4BZK - chains C and F of the 4 polymer chains in the assembly; structure by electron microscopy, 40.00 A resolution (very low resolution: no residue pairs are listed; an interface is given only as per-side residue counts).

== Chain C ==
Protein: Protein transport protein SEC31
Source organism: Saccharomyces cerevisiae
UniProtKB: P38968 (SEC31_YEAST); residue numbers follow UniProt; this construct covers 1-1273
Amino-acid sequence (1273 residues; each row starts with the number of its first residue):
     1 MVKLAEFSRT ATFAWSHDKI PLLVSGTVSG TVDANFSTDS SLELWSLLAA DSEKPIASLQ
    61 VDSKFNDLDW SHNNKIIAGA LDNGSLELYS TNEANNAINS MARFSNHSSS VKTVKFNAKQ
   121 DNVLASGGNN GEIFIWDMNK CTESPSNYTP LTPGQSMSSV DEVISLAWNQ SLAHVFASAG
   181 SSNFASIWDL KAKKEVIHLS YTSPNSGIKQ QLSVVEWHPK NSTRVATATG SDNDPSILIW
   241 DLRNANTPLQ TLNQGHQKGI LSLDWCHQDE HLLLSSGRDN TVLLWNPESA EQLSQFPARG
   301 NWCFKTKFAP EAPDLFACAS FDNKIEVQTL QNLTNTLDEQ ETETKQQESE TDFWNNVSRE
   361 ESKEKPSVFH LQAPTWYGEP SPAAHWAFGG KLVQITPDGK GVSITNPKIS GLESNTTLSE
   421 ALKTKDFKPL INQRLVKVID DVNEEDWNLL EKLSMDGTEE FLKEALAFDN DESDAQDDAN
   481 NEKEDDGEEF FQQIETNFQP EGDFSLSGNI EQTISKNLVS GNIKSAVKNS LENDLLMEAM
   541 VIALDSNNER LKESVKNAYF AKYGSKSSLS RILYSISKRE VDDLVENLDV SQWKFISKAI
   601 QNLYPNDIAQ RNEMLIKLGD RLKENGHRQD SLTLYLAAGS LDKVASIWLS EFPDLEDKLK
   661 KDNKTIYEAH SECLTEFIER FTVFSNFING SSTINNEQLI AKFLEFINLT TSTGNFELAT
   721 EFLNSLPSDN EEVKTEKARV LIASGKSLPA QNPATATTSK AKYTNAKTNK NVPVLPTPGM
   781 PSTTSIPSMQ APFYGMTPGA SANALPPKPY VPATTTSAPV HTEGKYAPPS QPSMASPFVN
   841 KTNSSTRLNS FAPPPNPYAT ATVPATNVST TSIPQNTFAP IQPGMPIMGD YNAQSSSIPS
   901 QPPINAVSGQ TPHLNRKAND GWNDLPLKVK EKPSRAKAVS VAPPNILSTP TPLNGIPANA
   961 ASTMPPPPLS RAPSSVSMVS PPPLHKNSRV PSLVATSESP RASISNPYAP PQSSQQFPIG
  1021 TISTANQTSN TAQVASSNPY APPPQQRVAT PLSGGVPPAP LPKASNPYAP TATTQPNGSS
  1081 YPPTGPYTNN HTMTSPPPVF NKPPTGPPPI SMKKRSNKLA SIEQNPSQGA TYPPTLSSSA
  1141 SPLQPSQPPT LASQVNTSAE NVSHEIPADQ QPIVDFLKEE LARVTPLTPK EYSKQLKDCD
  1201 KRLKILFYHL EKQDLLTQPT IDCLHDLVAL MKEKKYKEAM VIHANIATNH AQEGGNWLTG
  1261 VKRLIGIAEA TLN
Unresolved in the structure: 1-4, 340-361, 470-492, 691-693, 746-1273
Construct notes: conflict Ser-367 (Thr in P38968)
UniProt features mapped onto this chain:
  - modified residue: Ser-349 (Phosphoserine), Ser-836 (Phosphoserine), Ser-974 (Phosphoserine), Ser-977 (Phosphoserine), Ser-980 (Phosphoserine), Ser-988 (Phosphoserine), Ser-992 (Phosphoserine), Ser-999 (Phosphoserine), Thr-1050 (Phosphothreonine), Ser-1053 (Phosphoserine)

== Chain F ==
Protein: Protein transport protein SEC13
Source organism: Saccharomyces cerevisiae
UniProtKB: Q04491 (SEC13_YEAST); numbering as in UniProt (aligned over 1-297)
Amino-acid sequence (297 residues; each row starts with the number of its first residue):
     1 MVVIANAHNE MIHDAVMDYY GKRMATCSSD KTIKIFEVEG ETHKLIDTLT GHEGPVWRVD
    61 WAHPKFGTIL ASCSYDGKVM IWKEENGRWS QIAVHAVHSA SVNSVQWAPH EYGPMLLVAS
   121 SDGKVSVVEF KENGTTSPII IDAHAIGVNS ASWAPATIEE DGEHNGTKES RKFVTGGADN
   181 LVKIWKYNSD AQTYVLESTL EGHSDWVRDV AWSPTVLLRS YMASVSQDRT CIIWTQDNEQ
   241 GPWKKTLLKE EKFPDVLWRA SWSLSGNVLA LSGGDNKVTL WKENLEGKWE PAGEVHQ
Unresolved in the structure: 1, 158-168, 293-297
Construct notes: conflict Met-11 (Leu in Q04491), Met-17 (Leu in Q04491), Met-24 (Leu in Q04491), Met-80 (Leu in Q04491), Met-115 (Leu in Q04491), Met-222 (Leu in Q04491)
UniProt features mapped onto this chain:
  - mutagenesis: Gly-176 (G176R: Leads to mislocalization of NPCs and overproliferation of the nuclear and ER membranes at 34 degrees Celsius), Ser-224 (S224K: Growth inhibited above 30 degrees Celsius), Trp-262 (W262R: Growth inhibited above 30 degrees Celsius), Gly-266 (G266D: Growth inhibited above 34 degrees Celsius)

== How chain C and chain F interact ==
At this resolution (40 A) residue pairs are not listed: 63 residues of chain C and 69 of chain F lie at the interface.

== Summary ==
63 residues of chain C face 69 of chain F across their interface. From UniProt: 4 mutagenesis sites on chain
F.
Chain C is Protein transport protein SEC31 and chain F is Protein transport protein SEC13, both from
Saccharomyces cerevisiae; the structure, The structure of the COPII coat assembled on membranes, was
determined by electron microscopy together with 4BZJ from the same study.
